8JCD - chains A and J of the 10 polymer chains in the assembly; structure by electron microscopy, 3.14 A resolution.

== Chain A ==
Molecule: Histone H3.1
Source organism: Homo sapiens
UniProtKB: P68431 (H31_HUMAN); residues 1-135 here correspond to UniProt positions 2-136 (UniProt number = residue number + 1)
Sequence (135 residues; row label = number of the first residue in the row):
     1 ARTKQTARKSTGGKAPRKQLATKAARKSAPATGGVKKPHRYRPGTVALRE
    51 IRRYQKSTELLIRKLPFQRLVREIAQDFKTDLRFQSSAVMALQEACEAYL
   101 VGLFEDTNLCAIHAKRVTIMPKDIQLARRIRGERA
Not modelled in the structure: 1-40, 135
UniProt features mapped onto this chain:
  - modified residue: Arg2 (Asymmetric dimethylarginine), Thr3 (Phosphothreonine), Lys4 (Allysine), Gln5 (5-glutamyl dopamine), Thr6 (Phosphothreonine), Arg8 (Citrulline), Lys9 (N6,N6,N6-trimethyllysine), Ser10 (ADP-ribosylserine), Thr11 (Phosphothreonine), Lys14 (N6-(2-hydroxyisobutyryl)lysine), Arg17 (Asymmetric dimethylarginine), Lys18 (N6-(2-hydroxyisobutyryl)lysine), Lys23 (N6-(2-hydroxyisobutyryl)lysine), Arg26 (Citrulline), Lys27 (N6,N6,N6-trimethyllysine), Ser28 (ADP-ribosylserine), Lys36 (N6,N6,N6-trimethyllysine), Lys37 (N6-methyllysine), Tyr41 (Phosphotyrosine), Lys56 (N6,N6,N6-trimethyllysine) and 8 more in UniProt
  - lipidation: Lys18 (N6-decanoyllysine)

== Chain J ==
Molecule: 147-nt DNA strand
Sequence (147 nucleotides; numbered -73 to 73; the number before each row is that of its first residue; numbers below 1 keep their minus sign (DA-73 is residue -73)):
   -73 ATCGAGAATCCCGGTGCCGAGGCCGCTCAATTGGTCGTAGACAGCTCTAG
   -23 CACCGCTTAAACGCACGTACGCGCTGTCCCCCGCGTTTTAACCGCCAAGG
    27 GGATTACTCCCTAGTCTCCAGGCACGTGTCAGATATATACATCCGAT
Not modelled in the structure: -73 to -63, 58-73

== Chain A / chain J interface ==
Pairs across the interface (11; chain A residue first):
  Tyr41(A) - DG9(J)  sugar contact
  Tyr41(A) - DC10(J)  phosphate contact
  Gly44(A) - DG9(J)  phosphate contact
  Val46(A) - DG9(J)  phosphate contact
  Ala47(A) - DG9(J)  hydrogen bond to the phosphate
  Lys64(A) - DC18(J)  phosphate contact
  Leu65(A) - DA17(J)  phosphate contact
  Leu65(A) - DC18(J)  hydrogen bond to the phosphate
  Pro66(A) - DA17(J)  phosphate contact
  Arg69(A) - DA17(J)  salt bridge to the phosphate
  Arg83(A) - DG27(J)  sugar contact
Also at the interface, not in a pair above, chain A (12 interface residues in all): Pro43, Arg63, Lys115
Also at the interface, not in a pair above, chain J (8 interface residues in all): DG-1, DC8, DG26

== Summary ==
12 residues of chain A and 8 residues of chain J are in contact, with 2 hydrogen bonds and 1 salt bridge.
Among the polar pairs are Ala47(A)-DG9(J), Leu65(A)-DC18(J) and Arg69(A)-DA17(J).
Chain A is Histone H3.1 (Homo sapiens) and chain J is a 147-nt DNA strand; the structure, Human H2BFWTH100R
nucleosome with 601 DNA, was determined by electron microscopy, deposited together with 8JBX and 8JCC.
